Entry 8ICW (X-ray diffraction, 3.30 A resolution); this record covers chains P and A of the 3 polymer chains in the assembly.

# Chain P
Molecule: 8-nt DNA strand
Sequence (8 nucleotides; numbered 1 to 8; the number before each row is that of its first residue):
     1 TCTAATGT
Ion coordination: Na+: DT6 (shared with Thr101(A), Val103(A) of chain A)

# Chain A
Protein: Protein (DNA polymerase beta (e.c.2.7.7.7))
Source organism: Homo sapiens
Reference sequence: P06746 (DPOB_HUMAN); residues 2-335 here correspond to UniProt positions 1-334 (UniProt number = residue number - 1)
Chain sequence (335 residues; row label = number of the first residue in the row):
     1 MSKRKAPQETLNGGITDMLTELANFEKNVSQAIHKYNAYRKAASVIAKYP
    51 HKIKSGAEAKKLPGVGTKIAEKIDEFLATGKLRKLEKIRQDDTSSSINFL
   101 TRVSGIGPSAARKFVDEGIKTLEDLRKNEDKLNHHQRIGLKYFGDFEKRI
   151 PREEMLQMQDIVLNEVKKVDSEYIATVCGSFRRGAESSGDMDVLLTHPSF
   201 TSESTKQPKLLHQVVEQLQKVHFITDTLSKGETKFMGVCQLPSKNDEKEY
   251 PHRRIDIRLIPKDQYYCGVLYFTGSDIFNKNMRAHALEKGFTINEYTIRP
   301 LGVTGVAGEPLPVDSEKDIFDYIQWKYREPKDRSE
Not modelled in the structure: 1-8
Swiss-Prot annotation at these positions:
  - binding site (K(+)): Lys61
  - binding site (Na(+)): Lys61
Ion coordination: Na+ site 1: Lys60, Leu62; Na+ site 2: Thr101, Val103 (shared with DT6(P) of chain P)
Small-molecule neighbours: dTTP (TTP): Arg149, Gly179, Ser180, Arg183, Ser187, Ser188, Gly189, Asp190, Asp192, Tyr271, Phe272, Thr273, Gly274, Asp276

# Interface between chain P and chain A
Residue-residue contacts (20; chain P residue first):
  DA4(P) with Ser109(A), sugar contact
  DA5(P) with Gly105(A), phosphate contact; Ile106(A), phosphate contact; Gly107(A), hydrogen bond to the phosphate; Pro108(A), phosphate contact; Ser109(A), hydrogen bond to the phosphate; Ala110(A), hydrogen bond to the phosphate
  DT6(P) with Val103(A), phosphate contact; Ser104(A), phosphate contact; Gly105(A), hydrogen bond to the phosphate; Ile106(A), hydrogen bond to the phosphate; Lys234(A), base contact; Met236(A), sugar contact
  DG7(P) with Ser104(A), phosphate contact; Arg254(A), salt bridge to the phosphate
  DT8(P) with Asp190(A), phosphate contact; Asp192(A), phosphate contact; Asp256(A), phosphate contact; Arg258(A), salt bridge to the phosphate; Phe272(A), sugar contact
Other interface residues (no listed pair), chain A (17 interface residues in all): Thr101

# Summary
The interface between chain P and chain A involves 5 residues on one side and 17 on the other, with 5 hydrogen
bonds and 2 salt bridges. Polar pairs include DA5(P)-Gly107(A), DA5(P)-Ser109(A) and DA5(P)-Ala110(A). Bound
to chain A: dTTP.
Here chain P is an 8-nt DNA strand and chain A is Protein (DNA polymerase beta (e.c.2.7.7.7)) (Homo sapiens).
Entry 8ICW (DNA polymerase beta (pol B) (e.c.2.7.7.7) complexed with seven base pairs of DNA; soaked in the
...) was determined by X-ray diffraction (same publication as 1ZQT, 7ICE, 7ICF, 7ICG, 7ICH, 7ICI and 39
further entries).
